PDB entry 8QX4 | electron microscopy, 2.03 A resolution | chains A and D of the 20 polymer chains in the assembly

Chain A (and D):
Molecule: Flagellin
Organism: Sulfolobus acidocaldarius
Notes: chain D of this document is another copy of the same molecule, construct and numbering; everything in this record applies to it too
UniProtKB: Q4J9K5 (Q4J9K5_SULAC); residue numbers follow UniProt; this construct covers 12-304
Sequence (293 residues; numbered 12 to 304; the number before each row is that of its first residue):
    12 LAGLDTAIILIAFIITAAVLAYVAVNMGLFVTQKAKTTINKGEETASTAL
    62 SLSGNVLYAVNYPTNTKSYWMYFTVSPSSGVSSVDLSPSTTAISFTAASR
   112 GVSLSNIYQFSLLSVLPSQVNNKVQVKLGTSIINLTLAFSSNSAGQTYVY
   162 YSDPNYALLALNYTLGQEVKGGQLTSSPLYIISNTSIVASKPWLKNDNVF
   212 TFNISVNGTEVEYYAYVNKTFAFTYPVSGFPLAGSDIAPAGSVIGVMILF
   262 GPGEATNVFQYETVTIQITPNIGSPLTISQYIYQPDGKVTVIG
Covalent attachments: N-acetylglucosamine (NAG) linked to Asn145, Asn195, Asn214; glycan linked to Asn173, Asn218, Asn229
What the authors report for this chain:
  - post-translational modification sites: Asn145, Asn173, Asn195, Asn214, Asn218, Asn229

Chain A / chain D interface:
Contacting residue pairs - 64 pairs, chain A then chain D:
  Leu21(A) with Leu12(D), hydrophobic; Leu15(D), hydrophobic
  Phe24(A) with Leu12(D), hydrophobic; Asp16(D)
  Ile25(A) with Leu15(D), hydrophobic; Asp16(D); Ile19(D), hydrophobic
  Ala28(A) with Asp16(D); Ile20(D), hydrophobic
  Ala29(A) with Ile19(D)
  Ala32(A) with Ala23(D), hydrophobic
  Ala35(A) with Thr27(D)
  Val36(A) with Ala23(D); Thr27(D)
  Leu40(A) with Val30(D), hydrophobic
  Thr43(A) with Val30(D); Leu31(D); Val34(D)
  Lys47(A) with Val34(D); Met38(D)
  Ile50(A) with Met38(D), hydrophobic; Val42(D), hydrophobic
  Asn51(A) with Met38(D); Phe41(D)
  Glu54(A) with Lys45(D)
  Ser64(A) with Gln278(D)
  Gly65(A) with Gln278(D)
  Leu68(A) with Ser114(D)
  Tyr83(A) with Ser116(D)
  Ser90(A) with Lys52(D), hydrogen bond (side chain-backbone); Gly53(D); Thr56(D), hydrogen bond
  Phe150(A) with Lys230(D)
  Ser152(A) with Ser100(D)
  Ser154(A) with Ser100(D), hydrogen bond
  Tyr159(A) with Ser100(D)
  Tyr161(A) with Asn117(D); Tyr119(D); Gln120(D)
  Tyr162(A) with Ser116(D), hydrogen bond (backbone-side chain)
  Ser163(A) with Leu115(D); Ser116(D), hydrogen bond (backbone-backbone); Asn117(D), hydrogen bond (backbone-backbone)
  Asp164(A) with Ser114(D); Leu115(D); Ser116(D), hydrogen bond (backbone-side chain)
  Pro165(A) with Ser114(D)
  Ser216(A) with Gly264(D)
  Asn218(A) with Asn207(D), hydrogen bond
  Gly219(A) with Asn207(D)
  Tyr236(A) with Ser116(D), hydrogen bond
  Val238(A) with Ser116(D); Asn117(D), hydrogen bond (backbone-side chain)
  Ser239(A) with Thr101(D), hydrogen bond (side chain-backbone); Thr102(D); Ala103(D); Asn117(D)
  Gly240(A) with Ser100(D), hydrogen bond (backbone-backbone); Thr101(D)
  Gly252(A) with Asn282(D)
  Lys299(A) with Ala109(D); Ser110(D)
  Val300(A) with Ala109(D), hydrogen bond (backbone-backbone); Gly112(D)
Interface residues without a listed pair, chain A (45 interface residues in all): Ile20, Leu31, Gly39, Gly91, Val92, Glu221, Val254
Interface residues without a listed pair, chain D (44 interface residues in all): Phe24, Ile26, Asn37, Thr49, Ser98, Thr107, Arg111, Pro263, Thr280

Summary:
45 residues of chain A and 44 residues of chain D are in contact, with 13 hydrogen bonds. Polar contacts
include Ser90(A)-Lys52(D), Ser90(A)-Thr56(D) and Ser154(A)-Ser100(D). Covalently linked N-acetylglucosamine:
at Asn145(A), Asn195(A) and Asn214(A). The paper reports modification sites Asn145(A), Asn173(A) and Asn195(A)
among others.
Chain A and chain D are both Flagellin (Sulfolobus acidocaldarius); the structure, Sulfolobus acidocaldarius
Archaellum filament, was determined by electron microscopy together with 9ETS, 9ETT, 9EV0 and 8RZL from the
same study.
